PDB entry 1SAV | X-ray diffraction, 2.50 A resolution | chain A

== Chain A ==
Name: Annexin V
Organism: Homo sapiens
Notes: engineered mutation(s): P13, P87, P119, P163, AND P248 SUBSTITUTED WITH THIOPROLINE (PRS)
Reference sequence: P08758 (ANXA5_HUMAN); residues 2-320 here correspond to UniProt positions 1-319 (UniProt number = residue number - 1)
Sequence (320 residues; each row starts with the number of its first residue):
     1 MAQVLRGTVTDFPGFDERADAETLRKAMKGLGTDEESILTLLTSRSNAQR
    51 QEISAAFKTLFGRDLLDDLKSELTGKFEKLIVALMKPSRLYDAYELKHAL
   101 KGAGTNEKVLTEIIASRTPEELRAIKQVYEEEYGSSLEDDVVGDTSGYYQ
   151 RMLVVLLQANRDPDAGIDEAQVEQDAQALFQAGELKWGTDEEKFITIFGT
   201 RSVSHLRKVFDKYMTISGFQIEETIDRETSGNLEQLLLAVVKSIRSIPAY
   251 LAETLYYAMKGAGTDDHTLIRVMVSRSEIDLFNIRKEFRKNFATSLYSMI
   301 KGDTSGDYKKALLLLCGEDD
Disordered / not traced: 1-2, 319-320
Construct notes: modified residue (13, 87, 119, 163, 248)
Modified positions: Pro13, Pro87, Pro119, Pro163, Pro248 (thioproline; PRS)
Metal / ion sites: Ca2+ site 1: Met28, Gly30, Gly32, Thr33, Glu72; Ca2+ site 2: Lys70, Ser71, Leu73; Ca2+ site 3: Leu100, Gly102, Gly104, Asp144; Ca2+ site 4: Met259, Gly263, Asp303
Swiss-Prot annotation at these positions:
  - motif: Leu315, Asp320 ([IL]-x-C-x-x-[DE] motif)

== In short ==
Met28, Gly30, Gly32, Thr33 and Glu72 form the Ca2+ site 1. Lys70, Ser71 and Leu73 coordinate Ca2+ site 2.
Chain A is Annexin V (Homo sapiens); the structure, Human annexin V with proline substitution by thioproline,
was determined by X-ray diffraction (same publication as 1AVH and 1AVR).
